PDB entry 1HHT | X-ray diffraction, 2.90 A resolution | chains D and P

[Chain D]
Molecule: 5-nt DNA strand
Sequence (5 nucleotides; numbered 3 to 7; the number before each row is that of its first residue):
     3 TTTCC

[Chain P]
Name: P2 protein
Organism: Bacteriophage PHI-6
Reference sequence: P11124 (VP2_BPPH6); residues 1-664 here = UniProt positions 1-664
Chain sequence (664 residues; each row starts with the number of its first residue):
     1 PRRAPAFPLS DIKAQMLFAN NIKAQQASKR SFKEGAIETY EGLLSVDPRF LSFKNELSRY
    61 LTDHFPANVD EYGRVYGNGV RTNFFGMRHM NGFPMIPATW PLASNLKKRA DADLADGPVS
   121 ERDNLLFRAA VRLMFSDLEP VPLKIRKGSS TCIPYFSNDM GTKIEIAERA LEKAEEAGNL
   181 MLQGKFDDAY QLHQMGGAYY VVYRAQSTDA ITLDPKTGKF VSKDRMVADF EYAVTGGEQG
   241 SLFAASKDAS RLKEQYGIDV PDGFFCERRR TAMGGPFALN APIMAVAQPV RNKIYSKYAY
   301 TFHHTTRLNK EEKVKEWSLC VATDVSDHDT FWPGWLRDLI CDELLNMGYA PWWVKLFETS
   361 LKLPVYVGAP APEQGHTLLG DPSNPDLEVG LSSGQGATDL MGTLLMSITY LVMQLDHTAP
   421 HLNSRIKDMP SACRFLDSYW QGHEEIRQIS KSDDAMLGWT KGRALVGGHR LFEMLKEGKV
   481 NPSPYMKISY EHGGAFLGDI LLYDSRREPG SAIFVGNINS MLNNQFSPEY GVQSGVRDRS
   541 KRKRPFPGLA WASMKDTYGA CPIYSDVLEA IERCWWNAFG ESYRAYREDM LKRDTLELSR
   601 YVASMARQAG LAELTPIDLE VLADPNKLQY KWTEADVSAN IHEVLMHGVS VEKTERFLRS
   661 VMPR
Sequence notes: conflict Met456 (Ile in P11124)
UniProt features mapped onto this chain:
  - binding site (Mg(2+)): Asp454

[Chain D / chain P interface]
Pairs across the interface (41):
  DT3(D) with Lys23(P), phosphate contact; Gln26(P), hydrogen bond to the phosphate; Arg30(P), hydrogen bond to the sugar
  DT4(D) with Lys23(P), phosphate contact; Ala27(P), phosphate contact; Arg30(P), base contact; Ser150(P), sugar contact; Phe156(P), phosphate contact; Tyr200(P), phosphate contact
  DT5(D) with Ser149(P), phosphate contact; Ser150(P), hydrogen bond to the phosphate; Cys152(P), sugar contact; Val202(P), base contact; Arg204(P), hydrogen bond to the base; Ala272(P), base contact; Met273(P), sugar contact; Gly274(P), sugar contact; Ser393(P), hydrogen bond to the base; Gly394(P), hydrogen bond to the base; Tyr530(P), base contact; Lys543(P), salt bridge to the phosphate
  DC6(D) with Arg146(P), phosphate contact; Ser149(P), phosphate contact; Arg204(P), base contact; Ser393(P), sugar contact; Gly394(P), sugar contact; Thr398(P), base contact; Asn626(P), base contact; Gln629(P), base contact
  DC7(D) with Lys144(P), base contact; Met284(P), phosphate contact; Gln288(P), base contact; Arg291(P), sugar contact; Asp399(P), sugar contact; Leu628(P), sugar contact; Gln629(P), sugar contact; Trp632(P), base contact; Thr633(P), hydrogen bond to the base; Glu634(P), hydrogen bond to the base; His642(P), base contact; Met646(P), base contact
Other interface residues (no listed pair), chain P (39 interface residues in all): Gly148, Gly275, Gln395, Gly396, Lys451, Tyr630

[Overview]
5 residues of chain D face 39 of chain P across their interface, with 8 hydrogen bonds and 1 salt bridge.
Among the polar pairs are DT5(D)-Arg204(P), DT5(D)-Ser393(P) and DT5(D)-Gly394(P). From UniProt: Mg2+-binding
residue Asp454(P) on chain P.
Here chain D is a 5-nt DNA strand and chain P is P2 protein (Bacteriophage PHI-6). Entry 1HHT (RNA dependent
RNA polymerase from dsRNA bacteriophage phi6 plus template) was determined by X-ray diffraction, deposited
together with 1HHS, 1HI0, 1HI1 and 1HI8.
